Entry 5K9Q (X-ray diffraction, 2.50 A resolution); this record covers chains J and K of the 12 polymer chains in the assembly.

[Chain J]
Molecule: 16.a.26 Heavy chain
Source organism: Homo sapiens
Sequence (231 residues; each row starts with the number of its first residue):
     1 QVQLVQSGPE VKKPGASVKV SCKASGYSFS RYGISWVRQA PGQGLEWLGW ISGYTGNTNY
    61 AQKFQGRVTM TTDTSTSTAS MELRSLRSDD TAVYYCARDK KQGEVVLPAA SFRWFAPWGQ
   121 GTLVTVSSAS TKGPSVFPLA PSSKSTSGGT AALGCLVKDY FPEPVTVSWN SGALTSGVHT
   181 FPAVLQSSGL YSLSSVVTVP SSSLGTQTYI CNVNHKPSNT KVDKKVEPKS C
Cystine bridges: Cys-22/Cys-96, Cys-155/Cys-211
Small-molecule neighbours: N-acetylglucosamine (NAG; 2-acetamido-2-deoxy-beta-D-glucopyranose): Glu-104, Val-105, Leu-107

[Chain K]
Molecule: 16.a.26 Light chain
Source organism: Homo sapiens
Sequence (214 residues; each row starts with the number of its first residue):
     1 DIQMTQSPVS LSASVGDRVT ITCRASQSIG KFLNWYQQKP GRAPKLLIYY ASNLETGGPS
    61 RFSGRGSETE FSLTISSLQP EDFATYYCQQ SNNVPHTFGQ GTKLEIKRTV AAPSVFIFPP
   121 SDEQLKSGTA SVVCLLNNFY PREAKVQWKV DNALQSGNSQ ESVTEQDSKD STYSLSSTLT
   181 LSKADYEKHK VYACEVTHQG LSSPVTKSFN RGEC
Cystine bridges: Cys-23/Cys-88, Cys-134/Cys-194

[How chain J and chain K interact]
Cross-chain cystine bridges: Cys-231(J)/Cys-214(K)
Pairs across the interface - 70 pairs, chain J then chain K:
  Gln-39(J) / Gln-38(K)  hydrogen bond
  Gln-39(J) / Tyr-87(K)  hydrogen bond
  Gln-43(J) / Tyr-87(K)
  Leu-45(J) / Pro-44(K)  hydrophobic
  Leu-45(J) / Tyr-87(K)  hydrophobic
  Leu-45(J) / Phe-98(K)
  Trp-47(J) / Val-94(K)  hydrophobic
  Trp-47(J) / Pro-95(K)  hydrophobic
  Trp-47(J) / His-96(K)
  Tyr-95(J) / Gln-38(K)
  Tyr-95(J) / Ala-43(K)  hydrophobic
  Tyr-95(J) / Pro-44(K)
  Asp-99(J) / His-96(K)  salt bridge
  Lys-100(J) / His-96(K)  hydrogen bond
  Pro-108(J) / Phe-32(K)  hydrophobic
  Pro-108(J) / Tyr-50(K)
  Ala-109(J) / Tyr-49(K)
  Ser-111(J) / Phe-32(K)
  Arg-113(J) / Phe-32(K)
  Arg-113(J) / Asn-34(K)  hydrogen bond (backbone-side chain)
  Arg-113(J) / Ser-91(K)  hydrogen bond (backbone-side chain)
  Arg-113(J) / Asn-92(K)
  Trp-114(J) / Asn-34(K)
  Trp-114(J) / Tyr-36(K)
  Trp-114(J) / Leu-46(K)
  Trp-114(J) / Tyr-49(K)  hydrophobic
  Phe-115(J) / Tyr-36(K)  hydrogen bond (backbone-side chain)
  Phe-115(J) / Leu-46(K)
  Phe-115(J) / Gln-89(K)
  Phe-115(J) / His-96(K)
  Phe-115(J) / Phe-98(K)  hydrophobic
  Ala-116(J) / Leu-46(K)  hydrophobic
  Ala-116(J) / Glu-55(K)
  Trp-118(J) / Tyr-36(K)
  Trp-118(J) / Pro-44(K)
  Gly-119(J) / Ala-43(K)
  Val-136(J) / Glu-123(K)
  Phe-137(J) / Ser-121(K)
  Phe-137(J) / Glu-123(K)
  Phe-137(J) / Gln-124(K)
  Pro-138(J) / Ser-121(K)
  Leu-139(J) / Phe-118(K)  hydrophobic
  Ala-140(J) / Phe-118(K)
  Ser-142(J) / Ile-117(K)
  Ser-142(J) / Pro-119(K)
  Thr-146(J) / Phe-116(K)
  Ser-147(J) / Phe-116(K)
  Ala-152(J) / Phe-116(K)  hydrophobic
  Ala-152(J) / Phe-118(K)
  Leu-156(J) / Ser-131(K)
  Lys-158(J) / Ser-131(K)  hydrogen bond
  Lys-158(J) / Thr-180(K)
  His-179(J) / Asn-137(K)  hydrogen bond
  His-179(J) / Asn-138(K)  hydrogen bond
  His-179(J) / Ser-174(K)  hydrogen bond
  Phe-181(J) / Leu-135(K)  hydrophobic
  Phe-181(J) / Ser-162(K)
  Phe-181(J) / Thr-164(K)
  Phe-181(J) / Ser-174(K)
  Phe-181(J) / Leu-175(K)
  Phe-181(J) / Ser-176(K)
  Pro-182(J) / Ser-162(K)  hydrogen bond (backbone-side chain)
  Pro-182(J) / Val-163(K)
  Val-184(J) / Gln-160(K)
  Leu-185(J) / Gln-160(K)
  Gln-186(J) / Gln-160(K)
  Val-196(J) / Leu-135(K)  hydrophobic
  Thr-198(J) / Asn-137(K)
  Lys-224(J) / Glu-123(K)  salt bridge
  Cys-231(J) / Cys-214(K)  disulfide
Also at the interface, not in a pair above, chain J (48 interface residues in all): Ser-35, Val-37, Gly-44, Glu-46, Asn-59, Ala-61, Gln-120, Thr-150, Leu-153, Thr-180, Lys-229
Also at the interface, not in a pair above, chain K (43 interface residues in all): Arg-42, Gln-100, Asp-122, Asp-167, Lys-207

[Summary]
Chain J and chain K form an interface of 48 and 43 residues respectively; the contacts include 1 disulfide
bond, 11 hydrogen bonds and 2 salt bridges. Polar contacts include Asp-99(J)/His-96(K), Lys-224(J)/Glu-123(K)
and Gln-39(J)/Gln-38(K). Bound to chain J: N-acetylglucosamine.
Chain J is 16.a.26 Heavy chain and chain K is 16.a.26 Light chain, both from Homo sapiens; the structure,
Crystal structure of multidonor HV1-18-class broadly neutralizing Influenza A antibody 16.a.26 in complex with
A/Hong Kong/1-4-MA21-1/1968 ..., was determined by X-ray diffraction together with 5K9O from the same study.
